Entry 7PG4 (electron microscopy, 9.10 A resolution (very low resolution: no residue pairs are listed; an interface is given only as per-side residue counts)); this record covers chains B and J of the 6 polymer chains in the assembly.

[Chain B]
Protein: Isoform Short of Insulin receptor
Organism: Homo sapiens
Notes: EC 2.7.10.1
UniProt: P06213 (INSR_HUMAN), isoform P06213-2; residues -26 to 1343 here correspond to UniProt positions 1-1370 (UniProt number = residue number + 27)
Sequence (1382 residues; numbered -26 to 1355; the number before each row is that of its first residue; numbers below 1 keep their minus sign (Met-26 is residue -26)):
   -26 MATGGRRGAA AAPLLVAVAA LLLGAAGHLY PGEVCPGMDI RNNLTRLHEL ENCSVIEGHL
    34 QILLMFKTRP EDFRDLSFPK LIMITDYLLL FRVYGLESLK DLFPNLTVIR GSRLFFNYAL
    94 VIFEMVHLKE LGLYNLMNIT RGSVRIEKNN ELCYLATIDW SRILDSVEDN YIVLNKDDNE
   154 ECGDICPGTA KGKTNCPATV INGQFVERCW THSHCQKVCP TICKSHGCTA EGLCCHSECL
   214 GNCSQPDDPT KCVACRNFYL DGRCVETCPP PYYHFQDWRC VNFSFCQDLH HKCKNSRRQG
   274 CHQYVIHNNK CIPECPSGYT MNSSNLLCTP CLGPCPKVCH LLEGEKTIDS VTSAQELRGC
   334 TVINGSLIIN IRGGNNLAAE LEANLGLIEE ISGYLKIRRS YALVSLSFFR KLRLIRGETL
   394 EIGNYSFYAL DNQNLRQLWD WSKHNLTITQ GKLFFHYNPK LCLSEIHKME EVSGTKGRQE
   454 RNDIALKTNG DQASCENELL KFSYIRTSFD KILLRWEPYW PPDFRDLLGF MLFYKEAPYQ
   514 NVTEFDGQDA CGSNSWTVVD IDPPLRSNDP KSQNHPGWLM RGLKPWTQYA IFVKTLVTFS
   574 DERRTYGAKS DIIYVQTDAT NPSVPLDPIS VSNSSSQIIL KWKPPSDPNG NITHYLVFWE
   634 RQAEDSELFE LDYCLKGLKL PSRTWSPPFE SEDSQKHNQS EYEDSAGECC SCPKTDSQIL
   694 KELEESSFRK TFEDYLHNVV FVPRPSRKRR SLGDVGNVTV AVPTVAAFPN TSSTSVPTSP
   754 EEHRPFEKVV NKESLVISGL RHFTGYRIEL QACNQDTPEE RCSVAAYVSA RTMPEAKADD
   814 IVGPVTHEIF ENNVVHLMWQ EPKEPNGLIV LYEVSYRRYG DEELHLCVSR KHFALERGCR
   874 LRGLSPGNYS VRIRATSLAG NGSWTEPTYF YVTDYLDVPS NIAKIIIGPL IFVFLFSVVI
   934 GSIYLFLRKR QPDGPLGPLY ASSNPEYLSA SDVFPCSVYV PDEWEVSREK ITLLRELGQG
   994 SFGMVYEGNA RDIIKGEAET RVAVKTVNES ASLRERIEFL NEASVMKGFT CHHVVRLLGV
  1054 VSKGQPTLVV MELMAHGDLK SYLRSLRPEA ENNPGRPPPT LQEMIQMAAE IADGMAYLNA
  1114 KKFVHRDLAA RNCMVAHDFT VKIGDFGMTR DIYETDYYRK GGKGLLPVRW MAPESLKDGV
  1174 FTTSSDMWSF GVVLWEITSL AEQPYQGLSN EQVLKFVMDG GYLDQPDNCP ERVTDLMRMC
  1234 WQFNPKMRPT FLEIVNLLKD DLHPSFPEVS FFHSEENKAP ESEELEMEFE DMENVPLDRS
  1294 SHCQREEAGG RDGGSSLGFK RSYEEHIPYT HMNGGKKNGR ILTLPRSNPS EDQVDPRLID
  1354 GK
Disordered / not traced: -26 to 0, 163-167, 173-176, 268-273, 540-545, 648-674, 719-755, 908-1355
Cystine bridges: Cys8-Cys26, Cys126-Cys155, Cys159-Cys182, Cys169-Cys188, Cys192-Cys201, Cys196-Cys207, Cys208-Cys216, Cys212-Cys225, Cys228-Cys237, Cys241-Cys253, Cys259-Cys284, Cys266-Cys274, Cys288-Cys301, Cys304-Cys308, Cys312-Cys333, Cys435-Cys468, Cys647-Cys860, Cys682-Cys685, Cys786-Cys795
Construct notes: expression tag (1344-1355)
Swiss-Prot annotation at these positions:
  - region: Glu706 to Phe714 (Insulin-binding), Tyr972 (Important for interaction with IRS1, SHC1 and STAT5B)
  - site: Phe39 (Insulin-binding)
  - modified residue: Ser373 (Phosphoserine), Tyr374 (Phosphotyrosine), Ser380 (Phosphoserine), Tyr972 (Phosphotyrosine)
  - glycosylation (N-linked (GlcNAc...) asparagine): Asn16, Asn25, Asn78, Asn111, Asn215, Asn255, Asn295, Asn337, Asn397, Asn418, Asn514, Asn606, Asn624, Asn671

[Chain J]
Protein: Insulin
Organism: Homo sapiens
UniProt: P01308 (INS_HUMAN); residues 1-30 here correspond to UniProt positions 25-54 (UniProt number = residue number + 24)
Sequence (30 residues; numbered 1 to 30; the number before each row is that of its first residue):
     1 FVNQHLCGSH LVEALYLVCG ERGFFYTPKT
Disordered / not traced: 1-3, 27-30

[Chain B / chain J interface]
At this resolution (9 A) residue pairs are not listed: 8 residues of chain B and 8 of chain J lie at the interface.

[Overview]
The chain B/chain J interface involves 8 residues from each chain.
Here chain B is Isoform Short of Insulin receptor and chain J is Insulin, both from Homo sapiens. Entry 7PG4
(Low resolution Cryo-EM structure of the full-length insulin receptor bound to 2 insulin, conf 3) was
determined by electron microscopy together with 7PG0, 7PG2 and 7PG3 from the same study.
